Entry 7VX9 (electron microscopy, 4.00 A resolution); this record covers chains A and B of the 4 polymer chains in the assembly.

# Chain A (and B)
Molecule: Spike glycoprotein
From: Severe acute respiratory syndrome coronavirus 2
Notes: chain B of this document is another copy of the same molecule, construct and numbering; everything in this record applies to it too
UniProtKB: P0DTC2 (SPIKE_SARS2); residues 14-1146 here = UniProt positions 14-1146
Amino-acid sequence (1134 residues; each row starts with the number of its first residue):
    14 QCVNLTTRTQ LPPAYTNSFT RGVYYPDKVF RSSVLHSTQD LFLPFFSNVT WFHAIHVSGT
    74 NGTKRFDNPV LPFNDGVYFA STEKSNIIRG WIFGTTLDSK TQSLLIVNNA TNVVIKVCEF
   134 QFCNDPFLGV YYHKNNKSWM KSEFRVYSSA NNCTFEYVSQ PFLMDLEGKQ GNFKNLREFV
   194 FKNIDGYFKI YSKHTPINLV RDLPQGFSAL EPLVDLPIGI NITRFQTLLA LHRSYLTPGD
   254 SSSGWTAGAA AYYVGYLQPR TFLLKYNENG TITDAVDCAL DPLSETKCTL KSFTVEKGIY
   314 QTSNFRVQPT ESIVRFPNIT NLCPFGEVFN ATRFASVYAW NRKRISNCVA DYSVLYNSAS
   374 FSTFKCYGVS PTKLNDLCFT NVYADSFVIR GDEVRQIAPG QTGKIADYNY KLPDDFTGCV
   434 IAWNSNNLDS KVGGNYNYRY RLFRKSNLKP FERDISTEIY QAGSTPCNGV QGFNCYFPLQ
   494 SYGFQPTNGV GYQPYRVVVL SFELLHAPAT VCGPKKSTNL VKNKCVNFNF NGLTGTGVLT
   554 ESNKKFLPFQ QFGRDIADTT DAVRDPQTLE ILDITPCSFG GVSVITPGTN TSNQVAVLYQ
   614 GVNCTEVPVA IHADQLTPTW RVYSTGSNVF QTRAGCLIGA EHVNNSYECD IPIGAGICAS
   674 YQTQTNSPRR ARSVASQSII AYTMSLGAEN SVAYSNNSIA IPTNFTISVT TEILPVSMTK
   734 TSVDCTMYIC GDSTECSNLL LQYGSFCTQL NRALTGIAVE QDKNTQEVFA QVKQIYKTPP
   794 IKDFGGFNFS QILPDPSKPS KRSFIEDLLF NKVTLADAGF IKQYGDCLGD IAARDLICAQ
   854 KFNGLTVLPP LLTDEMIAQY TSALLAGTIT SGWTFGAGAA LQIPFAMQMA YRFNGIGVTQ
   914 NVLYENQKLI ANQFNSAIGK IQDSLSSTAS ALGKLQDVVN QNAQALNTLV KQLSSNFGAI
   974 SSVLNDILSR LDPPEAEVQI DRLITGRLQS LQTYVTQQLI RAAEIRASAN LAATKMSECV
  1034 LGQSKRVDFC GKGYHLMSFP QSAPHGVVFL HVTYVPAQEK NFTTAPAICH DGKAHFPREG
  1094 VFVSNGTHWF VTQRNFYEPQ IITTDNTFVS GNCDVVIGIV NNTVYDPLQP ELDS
Unresolved in the structure: 70-76, 248-254, 621-640, 677-688, 828-853
Sequence notes: variant Lys154 (Glu in P0DTC2), Arg452 (Leu in P0DTC2), Gln484 (Glu in P0DTC2), Gly614 (Asp in P0DTC2), Pro986 (Lys in P0DTC2), Pro987 (Val in P0DTC2); expression tag (1147)
Swiss-Prot annotation at these positions:
  - region: Asn280 to Cys301 (Putative superantigen), Arg403 to Asp405 (Integrin-binding motif), Asn448 to Tyr451, Tyr453 to Phe456 (Immunodominant HLA epitope recognized by the CD8+), Pro681 to Ala684 (Putative superantigen), Ser816 to Tyr837 (Fusion peptide 1), Lys835 to Phe855 (Fusion peptide 2)
  - site (Cleavage): Arg685, Ser686, Arg815, Ser816
  - glycosylation: Asn17 (N-linked (GlcNAc...) (complex) asparagine), Asn61 (N-linked (GlcNAc...) (hybrid) asparagine), Asn74 (N-linked (GlcNAc...) (complex) asparagine), Asn122 (N-linked (GlcNAc...) (hybrid) asparagine), Asn149 (N-linked (GlcNAc...) (complex) asparagine), Asn165 (N-linked (GlcNAc...) (complex) asparagine), Asn234 (N-linked (GlcNAc...) (high mannose) asparagine), Asn282 (N-linked (GlcNAc...) (complex) asparagine), Thr323 (O-linked (GalNAc) threonine), Ser325 (O-linked (HexNAc...) serine), Asn331 (N-linked (GlcNAc...) (complex) asparagine), Asn343 (N-linked (GlcNAc...) (complex) asparagine), Asn603 (N-linked (GlcNAc...) (hybrid) asparagine), Asn616 (N-linked (GlcNAc...) (complex) asparagine), Asn657 (N-linked (GlcNAc...) (complex) asparagine), Thr676 (O-linked (GlcNAc...) threonine), Thr678 (O-linked (GlcNAc...) threonine), Asn709 (N-linked (GlcNAc...) (high mannose) asparagine), Asn717 (N-linked (GlcNAc...) (hybrid) asparagine), Asn801 (N-linked (GlcNAc...) (hybrid) asparagine) and 3 more in UniProt
Disulfide bonds: Cys131-Cys166, Cys291-Cys301, Cys336-Cys361, Cys379-Cys432, Cys391-Cys525, Cys480-Cys488, Cys538-Cys590, Cys617-Cys649, Cys662-Cys671, Cys738-Cys760, Cys743-Cys749, Cys1032-Cys1043, Cys1082-Cys1126

# Interface between chain A and chain B
Contacting residue pairs (143; chain A residue first):
  Asn317(A) with Asp737(B); Met740(B)
  Lys378(A) with Glu988(B), salt bridge
  Gly381(A) with Arg983(B); Leu984(B)
  Val382(A) with Arg983(B)
  Ser383(A) with Arg983(B), hydrogen bond (backbone-backbone); Asp985(B), hydrogen bond
  Pro384(A) with Asp985(B)
  Lys386(A) with Leu981(B); Ser982(B)
  Leu390(A) with Ser982(B); Arg983(B)
  Tyr396(A) with Tyr200(B), hydrogen bond
  Thr415(A) with Thr385(B)
  Tyr421(A) with Tyr369(B)
  Thr430(A) with Arg983(B)
  Phe456(A) with Asn370(B)
  Tyr473(A) with Asn370(B), hydrogen bond
  Glu516(A) with Tyr200(B), hydrogen bond
  Leu517(A) with Arg983(B)
  Leu518(A) with Asp979(B)
  Thr547(A) with Asn978(B), hydrogen bond (backbone-side chain)
  Gly548(A) with Asn978(B)
  Phe559(A) with Phe43(B), hydrophobic
  Leu560(A) with Tyr38(B), hydrophobic; Glu224(B)
  Phe562(A) with Tyr38(B), hydrophobic; Lys41(B); Glu224(B); Pro225(B), hydrophobic
  Gln563(A) with Lys41(B); Phe43(B)
  Gln564(A) with Lys41(B), hydrogen bond (backbone-backbone)
  Phe565(A) with Val42(B); Phe43(B), hydrogen bond (backbone-backbone)
  Gly566(A) with Phe43(B)
  Arg567(A) with Val42(B); Phe43(B), hydrogen bond (backbone-backbone); Arg44(B)
  Ile569(A) with Val47(B), hydrophobic
  Ala570(A) with Val963(B), hydrophobic; Ser967(B)
  Asp571(A) with Ser967(B), hydrogen bond
  Pro589(A) with Phe855(B)
  Ser591(A) with Met740(B)
  Phe592(A) with Phe855(B), hydrophobic
  Gln613(A) with Leu861(B)
  Pro665(A) with Leu864(B), hydrophobic
  Ile666(A) with Leu864(B)
  Gly667(A) with Pro863(B); Leu864(B)
  Ala668(A) with Pro863(B), hydrogen bond (backbone-backbone); Thr866(B)
  Gly669(A) with Leu864(B), hydrogen bond (backbone-backbone); Thr866(B); Met869(B)
  Thr696(A) with Met869(B)
  Met697(A) with Leu865(B), hydrophobic; Met869(B), hydrophobic; Tyr873(B)
  Leu699(A) with Lys786(B); Ile788(B), hydrophobic; Met869(B); Gln872(B); Tyr873(B), hydrophobic
  Gly700(A) with Lys786(B); Ile788(B)
  Ala701(A) with Gln787(B); Ile788(B), hydrogen bond (backbone-backbone)
  Glu702(A) with Ile788(B); Lys790(B), salt bridge
  Asn703(A) with Gln787(B), hydrogen bond; Ile788(B), hydrogen bond (backbone-backbone); Tyr789(B); Lys790(B)
  Val705(A) with Thr883(B); Ser884(B); Ala893(B), hydrophobic; Gln895(B)
  Ala706(A) with Gln895(B)
  Tyr707(A) with Asp796(B), hydrogen bond (side chain-backbone); Ile882(B); Thr883(B); Ile896(B); Pro897(B), hydrophobic; Phe898(B), hydrogen bond (side chain-backbone)
  Ser708(A) with Pro897(B)
  Asn709(A) with Asp796(B), hydrogen bond; Pro897(B)
  Ser711(A) with Gln895(B), hydrogen bond; Pro897(B)
  Ile712(A) with Gln895(B)
  Ala713(A) with Leu894(B), hydrophobic; Gln895(B), hydrogen bond (backbone-backbone)
  Pro715(A) with Leu894(B), hydrophobic
  Thr961(A) with Ser758(B); Gln762(B), hydrogen bond
  Gln965(A) with Tyr756(B); Ser758(B), hydrogen bond; Phe759(B)
  Ser968(A) with Gln755(B); Gly757(B)
  Asn969(A) with Gln755(B), hydrogen bond (backbone-backbone)
  Phe970(A) with Gln755(B), hydrogen bond (backbone-backbone); Tyr756(B)
  Gly971(A) with Gln755(B); Tyr756(B)
  Pro986(A) with Asp427(B)
  Pro987(A) with Gly413(B)
  Ser1003(A) with Phe759(B)
  Thr1006(A) with Gln1005(B)
  Ile1013(A) with Leu1012(B), hydrophobic
  Glu1017(A) with Arg1019(B), salt bridge
  Arg1039(A) with Thr1027(B); Glu1031(B), salt bridge; Arg1039(B)
  Val1040(A) with Ser1030(B); Gly1035(B)
  Asp1041(A) with Gly889(B); Leu1034(B)
  Lys1045(A) with Gly889(B), hydrogen bond (side chain-backbone)
  Gly1046(A) with Ala890(B)
  Tyr1047(A) with Trp886(B)
  Glu1072(A) with Leu894(B)
  Asn1074(A) with Gln895(B), hydrogen bond
  Thr1077(A) with Met900(B), hydrogen bond
  Pro1079(A) with Tyr917(B)
  Phe1089(A) with Asn914(B); Tyr917(B), hydrophobic
  Pro1090(A) with Gln913(B)
  Val1094(A) with Met900(B), hydrophobic
  Arg1107(A) with Trp886(B); Met900(B); Tyr904(B)
  Phe1121(A) with Gln1113(B)
  Ser1123(A) with Asn914(B), hydrogen bond; Glu918(B); Glu1111(B)
  Val1128(A) with Glu918(B)
  Val1129(A) with Tyr917(B), hydrophobic
  Leu1141(A) with Leu1141(B), hydrophobic
  Leu1145(A) with Glu1144(B)
Other interface residues (no listed pair), chain A (109 interface residues in all): Thr302, Gln314, Arg357, Tyr380, Asn394, Pro521, Thr549, Lys557, Lys558, Thr572, Arg646, Ala647, Ile670, Cys671, Asp985, Gly999, Gln1002, Thr1009, Pro1069, Ala1070, Gly1124, Ile1130
Other interface residues (no listed pair), chain B (95 interface residues in all): Asp40, Pro230, Pro384, Pro412, Ser735, Asp745, Arg765, Gln784, Pro792, Asn856, Pro862, Ala892, Gln920, Leu1001, Gln1002, Thr1009, Leu1145

# Overview
Chain A and chain B form an interface of 109 and 95 residues respectively, with 28 hydrogen bonds and 4 salt
bridges. Polar contacts include Lys378(A)-Glu988(B), Glu702(A)-Lys790(B) and Glu1017(A)-Arg1019(B).
Both chains are Spike glycoprotein (Severe acute respiratory syndrome coronavirus 2). Entry 7VX9 (SARS-CoV-2
Kappa variant spike protein in complex wth ACE2, state C1) was determined by electron microscopy (same
publication as 7VX4, 7VX5, 7VXA, 7VXB, 7VXC, 7VXD and 3 further entries).
